PDB entry 8ZC3 | electron microscopy, 4.69 A resolution (low resolution: residue-level contacts below are approximate; hydrogen-bond / salt-bridge calls are withheld) | chains D and E of the 9 polymer chains in the assembly

[Chain D]
Name: Light chain of D1F6 Fab
Organism: Homo sapiens
Notes: antibody fragment or engineered binder
Amino-acid sequence (223 residues; row label = number of the first residue in the row):
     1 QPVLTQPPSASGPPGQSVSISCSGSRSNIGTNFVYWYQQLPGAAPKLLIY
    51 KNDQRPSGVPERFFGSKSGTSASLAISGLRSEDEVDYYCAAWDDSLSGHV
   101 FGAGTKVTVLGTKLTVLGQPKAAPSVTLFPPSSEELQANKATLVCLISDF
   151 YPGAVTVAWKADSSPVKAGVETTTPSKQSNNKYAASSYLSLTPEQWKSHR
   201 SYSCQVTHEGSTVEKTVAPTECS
Not modelled in the structure: 1, 111-117, 222-223
Disulfides: C22-C89, C145-C204

[Chain E]
Name: Heavy chain of D1F6 Fab
Organism: Homo sapiens
Notes: antibody fragment or engineered binder
Amino-acid sequence (230 residues; numbered 1 to 230; the number before each row is that of its first residue):
     1 EVQLVQSGAEVKKPGASVKVSCKASGYIFSDYNIHWVRQAPGQGLEWMGW
    51 ISPDSDDTNYAQSFQGRVTMTRDTSITTVYMELSSLRSDDTAVYFCARSV
   101 GYCSLNSCQRWMWFDTWGQGALVTVSSASTKGPSVFPLAPSSKSTSGGTA
   151 ALGCLVKDYFPEPVTVSWNSGALTSGVHTFPAVLQSSGLYSLSSVVTVPS
   201 SSLGTQTYICNVNHKPSNTKVDKKVEPKSC
Not modelled in the structure: 1, 142-148, 230
Disulfides: C22-C96, C103-C108, C154-C210

[Chain D / chain E interface]
Residue-residue contacts - 81 pairs, chain D then chain E:
  T31(D) - R110(E)
  N32(D) - R110(E)
  F33(D) - R110(E)
  F33(D) - W111(E)
  Y35(D) - R110(E)
  Y35(D) - W111(E)
  Y35(D) - M112(E)
  Y35(D) - W113(E)
  Y37(D) - W113(E)
  Y37(D) - F114(E)
  Y37(D) - W117(E)
  Q39(D) - Q39(E)
  G42(D) - Q119(E)
  A43(D) - Q119(E)
  A44(D) - W117(E)
  A44(D) - Q119(E)
  P45(D) - W117(E)
  L47(D) - D115(E)
  Y50(D) - W113(E)
  Y88(D) - Q39(E)
  Y88(D) - Q43(E)
  Y88(D) - G44(E)
  Y88(D) - L45(E)
  W92(D) - N106(E)
  W92(D) - Q109(E)
  L96(D) - E46(E)
  L96(D) - A61(E)
  L96(D) - Q62(E)
  S97(D) - W47(E)
  S97(D) - W50(E)
  S97(D) - Y60(E)
  S97(D) - Q62(E)
  G98(D) - W47(E)
  H99(D) - W47(E)
  H99(D) - Q109(E)
  H99(D) - M112(E)
  F101(D) - V37(E)
  F101(D) - L45(E)
  F101(D) - E46(E)
  F101(D) - W47(E)
  F101(D) - F114(E)
  G102(D) - G44(E)
  L128(D) - S141(E)
  F129(D) - L138(E)
  F129(D) - A139(E)
  F129(D) - S141(E)
  F129(D) - A151(E)
  F129(D) - V195(E)
  P130(D) - L138(E)
  P130(D) - A139(E)
  P130(D) - K228(E)
  S132(D) - P137(E)
  E134(D) - P137(E)
  E135(D) - F136(E)
  E135(D) - L155(E)
  K140(D) - F136(E)
  T142(D) - L155(E)
  T142(D) - K157(E)
  V144(D) - L138(E)
  V144(D) - S193(E)
  L146(D) - F180(E)
  E171(D) - L184(E)
  E171(D) - Q185(E)
  E171(D) - S186(E)
  T173(D) - A182(E)
  T173(D) - V183(E)
  S176(D) - P181(E)
  Q178(D) - H178(E)
  Q178(D) - T179(E)
  Q178(D) - F180(E)
  Q178(D) - P181(E)
  N180(D) - H178(E)
  A184(D) - F180(E)
  S186(D) - V183(E)
  Y188(D) - V183(E)
  Y188(D) - S191(E)
  Y188(D) - L192(E)
  Y188(D) - S193(E)
  V217(D) - S141(E)
  P219(D) - K228(E)
  E221(D) - K228(E)
Other interface residues (no listed pair), chain D (48 interface residues in all): S95, A103, P131, S133, S148, A185, A218
Other interface residues (no listed pair), chain E (46 interface residues in all): G118, P140, S229

[Summary]
Chain D and chain E form an interface of 48 and 46 residues respectively.
Chain D is Light chain of D1F6 Fab and chain E is Heavy chain of D1F6 Fab, both from Homo sapiens; the
structure, SARS-CoV-2 Omicron BA.4 spike trimer (6P) in complex with 3 D1F6 Fabs (1 RBD up), was determined by
electron microscopy, deposited together with 8ZBY, 8ZBZ, 8ZC0, 8ZC1, 8ZC2, 8ZC4, 8ZC5 and 8ZC6.
